6GJ3 - chains C and H of the 7 polymer chains in the assembly; structure by electron microscopy, 4.30 A resolution (low resolution: residue-level contacts below are approximate; hydrogen-bond / salt-bridge calls are withheld).

== Chain C ==
Molecule: TssG
Organism: Escherichia coli
UniProtKB: H4UNW2 (H4UNW2_ECOLX); residues 100-366 here correspond to UniProt positions 1-267 (UniProt number = residue number - 99)
Chain sequence (267 residues; each row starts with the number of its first residue):
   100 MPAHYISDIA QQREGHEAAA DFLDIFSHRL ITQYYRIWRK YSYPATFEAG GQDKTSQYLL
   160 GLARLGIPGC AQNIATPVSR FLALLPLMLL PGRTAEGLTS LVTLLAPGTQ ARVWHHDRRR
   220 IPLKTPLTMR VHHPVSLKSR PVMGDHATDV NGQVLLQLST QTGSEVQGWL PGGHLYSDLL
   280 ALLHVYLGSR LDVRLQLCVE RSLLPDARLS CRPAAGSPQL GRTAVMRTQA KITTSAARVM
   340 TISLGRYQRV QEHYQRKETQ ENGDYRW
Disordered / not traced: 100-214, 251-300, 327-366
Differences from the reference sequence: conflict T332 (Ala233 in H4UNW2)

== Chain H ==
Molecule: TssK
Organism: Escherichia coli
UniProtKB: H4UNX9 (H4UNX9_ECOLX); residue numbers follow UniProt; this construct covers 1-445
Chain sequence (445 residues; each row starts with the number of its first residue):
     1 MKIYRPLWED GAFLMPQQFQ QQAAWDVHLA DSVARMGLAH PWGVVAAEFD DSLLPLSRLN
    61 ATRLIVRFPD GTLIDTERAD NLPPVCDLST VSDRSLVDIV LALPLLNANG GNLDNGSESE
   121 RPRRWKSERV NVQELAGHEQ SEVAVLRHNL TLRMAHQENA AWLTCPVTRL VRDAQGQWCR
   181 DPRFIPPLLT LSASPSLMTE LLELLHHLQA RRQRLMSMRR ENNARLADFA VADVSLFWLL
   241 NALNSAEPVL KELLDMPYRH PELLYRELAR LAGSLLTFSL EHNVDAVPAY HHETPENVFP
   301 PLLSLLNRLL EASLPSRVVF IELKQKGVMW EGALHDARLR EGADFWLSVR SSMPGHELQT
   361 KFPQLCKAGS PDDVSEVVNV ALSGVIIRPV THVPAAIPLR LENQYFALDL STDAARAMLD
   421 AGRCTFYTPA SLGDVKLELF AVLRT
Disordered / not traced: 445
Differences from the reference sequence: conflict L202 (Ala in H4UNX9)
What the authors report for this chain:
  - self-association interface (contacts with another copy of this molecule): A12 to L14

== How chain C and chain H interact ==
Contacting residue pairs - 13 pairs, chain C then chain H:
  R219(C) - E139(H)
  R219(C) - Q140(H)
  D305(C) - A12(H)
  D305(C) - F13(H)
  D305(C) - L14(H)
  A306(C) - A12(H)
  R307(C) - D10(H)
  R307(C) - G11(H)
  R307(C) - F13(H)
  L308(C) - E9(H)
  L308(C) - D10(H)
  R321(C) - L14(H)
  T322(C) - L14(H)
Interface residues without a listed pair, chain C (8 interface residues in all): H245
Interface residues without a listed pair, chain H (10 interface residues in all): P16, Q133

== In short ==
8 residues of chain C face 10 of chain H across their interface. The paper reports a self-association
interface involving A12(H).
Chain C is TssG and chain H is TssK, both from Escherichia coli; the structure, The baseplate complex from the
type VI secretion system, was determined by electron microscopy together with 6GIY and 6GJ1 from the same
study.
